Entry 3P5R (X-ray diffraction, 2.25 A resolution); this record covers chain A.

[Chain A]
Protein: Taxadiene synthase
Organism: Taxus brevifolia
Notes: EC 4.2.3.17
Reference sequence: Q41594 (TASY_TAXBR); numbering as in UniProt (aligned over 108-862)
Chain sequence (764 residues; each row starts with the number of its first residue):
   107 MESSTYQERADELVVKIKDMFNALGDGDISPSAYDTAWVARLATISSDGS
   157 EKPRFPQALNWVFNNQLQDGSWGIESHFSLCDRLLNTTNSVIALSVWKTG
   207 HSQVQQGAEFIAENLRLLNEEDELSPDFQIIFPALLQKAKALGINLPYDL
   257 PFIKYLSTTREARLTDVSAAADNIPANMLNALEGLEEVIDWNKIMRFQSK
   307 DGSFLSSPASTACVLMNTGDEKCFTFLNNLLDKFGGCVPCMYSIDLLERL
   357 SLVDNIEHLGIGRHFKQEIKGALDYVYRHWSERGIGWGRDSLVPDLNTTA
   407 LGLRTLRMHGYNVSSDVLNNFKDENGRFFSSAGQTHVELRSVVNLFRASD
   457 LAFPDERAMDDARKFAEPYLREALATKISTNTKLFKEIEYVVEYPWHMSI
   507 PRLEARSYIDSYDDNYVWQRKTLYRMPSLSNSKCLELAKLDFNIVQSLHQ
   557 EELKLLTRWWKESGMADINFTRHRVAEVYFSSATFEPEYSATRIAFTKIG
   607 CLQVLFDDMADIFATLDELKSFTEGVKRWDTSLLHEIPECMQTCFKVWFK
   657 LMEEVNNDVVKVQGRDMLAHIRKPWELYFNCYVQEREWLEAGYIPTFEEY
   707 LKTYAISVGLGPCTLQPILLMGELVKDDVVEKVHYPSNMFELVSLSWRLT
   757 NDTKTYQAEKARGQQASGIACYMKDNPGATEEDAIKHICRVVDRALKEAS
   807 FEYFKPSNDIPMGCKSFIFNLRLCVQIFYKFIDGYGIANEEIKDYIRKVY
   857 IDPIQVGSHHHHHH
Disordered / not traced: 107-110, 574-575, 863-870
Differences from the reference sequence: initiating methionine (107); expression tag (863-870)
Bound ions: Mg2+ site 1: Asp613, Asp617 (together with 2-fluoro-geranylgeranyl diphosphate); Mg2+ site 2: Asn757, Thr761, Glu765 (together with 2-fluoro-geranylgeranyl diphosphate)
Ligand contacts: 2-fluoro-geranylgeranyl diphosphate (FGG; (2Z,6E,10E)-2-fluoro-3,7,11,15-tetramethylhexadeca-2,6,10,14-tetraen-1-yl trihydrogen diphosphate): Arg580, Val584, Ser587, Phe602, Gly606, Gln609, Val610, Asp613, Asp617, Ser713, Val714, Cys719, Trp753, Arg754, Asn757, Thr761, Glu765, Cys830, Tyr835
Swiss-Prot annotation at these positions:
  - motif: Asp613 to Asp617 (DDXXD motif)
  - binding site (Mg(2+)): Asp613, Asp617, Asn757, Thr761, Glu765
What the authors report for this chain:
  - Mg2+ coordination: Asp613, Asp617, Asn757, Thr761, Glu765
  - binding site for 2-fluoro-geranylgeranyl diphosphate: Tyr688, Glu691, Ser713, Arg754, Asn757, Arg768, Gln770, Tyr835

[Summary]
Ligands of chain A: 2-fluoro-geranylgeranyl diphosphate. Asp613 and Asp617 form the Mg2+ site 1. From UniProt:
5 Mg2+-binding residues. From the paper: a binding site for 2-fluoro-geranylgeranyl diphosphate at Tyr688,
Glu691 and Ser713 among others; Mg2+ coordination by Asp613, Asp617 and Asn757 among others.
Chain A is Taxadiene synthase (Taxus brevifolia); the structure, Crystal Structure of Taxadiene Synthase from
Pacific Yew (Taxus brevifolia) in complex with Mg2+ and 2-fluorogeranylgeranyl ..., was determined by X-ray
diffraction.
